PDB entry 6XZG | electron microscopy, 3.80 A resolution | chains IN1 and BP1 of the 8 polymer chains in the assembly

== Chain IN1 ==
Molecule: Influenza viral RNA (vRNA) promoter 47mer
Sequence (47 nucleotides; row label = number of the first residue in the row):
     1 AGUAGAAACA AGGGUAUUUU UCUUUACUAG UCUACCCUGC UUUUGCU
Not modelled in the structure: 15-34, 40-47

== Chain BP1 ==
Name: RNA-directed RNA polymerase catalytic subunit
Source organism: Influenza C virus (strain C/Johannesburg/1/1966)
Notes: EC 2.7.7.48
UniProtKB: Q9IMP4 (RDRP_INCJH); numbering as in UniProt (aligned over 1-754)
Sequence (754 residues; each row starts with the number of its first residue):
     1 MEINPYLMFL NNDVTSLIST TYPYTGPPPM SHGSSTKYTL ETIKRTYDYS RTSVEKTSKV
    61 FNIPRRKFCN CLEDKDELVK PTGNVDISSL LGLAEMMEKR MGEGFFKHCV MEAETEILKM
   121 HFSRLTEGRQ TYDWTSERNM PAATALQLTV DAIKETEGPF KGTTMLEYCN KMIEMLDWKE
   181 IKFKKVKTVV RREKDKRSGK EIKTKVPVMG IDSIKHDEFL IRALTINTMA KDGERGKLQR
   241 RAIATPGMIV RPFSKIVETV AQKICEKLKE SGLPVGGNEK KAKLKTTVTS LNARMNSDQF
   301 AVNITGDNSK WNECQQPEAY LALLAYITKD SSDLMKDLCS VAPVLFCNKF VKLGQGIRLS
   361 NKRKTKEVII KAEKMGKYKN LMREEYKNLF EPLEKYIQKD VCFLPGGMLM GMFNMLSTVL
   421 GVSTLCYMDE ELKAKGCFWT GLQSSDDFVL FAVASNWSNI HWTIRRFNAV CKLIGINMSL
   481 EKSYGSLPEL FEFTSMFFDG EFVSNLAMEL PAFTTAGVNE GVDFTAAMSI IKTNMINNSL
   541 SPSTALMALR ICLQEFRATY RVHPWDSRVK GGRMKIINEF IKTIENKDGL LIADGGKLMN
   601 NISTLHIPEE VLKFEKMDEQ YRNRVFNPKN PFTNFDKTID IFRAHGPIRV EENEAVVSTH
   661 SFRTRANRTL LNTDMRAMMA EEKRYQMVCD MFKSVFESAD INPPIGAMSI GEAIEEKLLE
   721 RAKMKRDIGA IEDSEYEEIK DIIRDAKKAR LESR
Not modelled in the structure: 31-34, 187-210, 638-651
Swiss-Prot annotation at these positions:
  - region: Arg-251 to Glu-258 (Promoter-binding site)
  - motif (Nuclear localization signal): Val-189 to Arg-197, Lys-205 to Glu-218

== Interface between chain IN1 and chain BP1 ==
Pairs across the interface (5; chain IN1 residue first):
  A8(IN1) / Arg-358(BP1)  sugar contact
  C9(IN1) / Arg-358(BP1)  salt bridge to the phosphate
  G12(IN1) / Asn-672(BP1)  base contact
  G13(IN1) / Asn-672(BP1)  sugar contact
  G39(IN1) / Arg-665(BP1)  phosphate contact
Other interface residues (no listed pair), chain IN1 (8 interface residues in all): A6, A7, C37
Other interface residues (no listed pair), chain BP1 (8 interface residues in all): Pro-29, Met-30, Lys-37, Gln-355, Arg-668

== In short ==
The chain IN1/chain BP1 interface involves 8 residues from each chain, with 1 salt bridge. Its one
salt-bridged contact is C9(IN1)/Arg-358(BP1).
Chain IN1 is Influenza viral RNA (vRNA) promoter 47mer and chain BP1 is RNA-directed RNA polymerase catalytic
subunit (Influenza C virus (strain C/Johannesburg/1/1966)); the structure, Influenza C virus polymerase in
complex with chicken ANP32A - Subclass 3, was determined by electron microscopy together with 6XZD, 6XZP,
6XZQ, 6XZR and 6Y0C from the same study.
